Entry 6Y99 (X-ray diffraction, 2.98 A resolution); this record covers chain A.

== Chain A ==
Name: Stimulator of interferon genes protein
Organism: Homo sapiens
UniProt: Q86WV6 (STING_HUMAN); residue numbers follow UniProt; this construct covers 140-343
Sequence (204 residues; row label = number of the first residue in the row):
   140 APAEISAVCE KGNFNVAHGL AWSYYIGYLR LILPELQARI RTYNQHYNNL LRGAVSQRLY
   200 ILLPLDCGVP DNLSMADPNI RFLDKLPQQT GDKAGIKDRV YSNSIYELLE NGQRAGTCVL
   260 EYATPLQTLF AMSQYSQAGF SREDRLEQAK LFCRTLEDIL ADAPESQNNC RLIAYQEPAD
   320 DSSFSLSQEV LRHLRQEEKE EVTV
Unresolved in the structure: 140-152, 188-192, 318-322, 340-343
Construct notes: conflict Lys232 (His in Q86WV6)
Residues lining bound ligands: cGAMP (1SY): Ser162, Tyr163, Gly166, Tyr167, Ile235, Arg238, Tyr240, Ser241, Glu260, Thr263, Pro264, Thr267

== In short ==
Chain A binds cGAMP.
Chain A is Stimulator of interferon genes protein (Homo sapiens); the structure, hSTING mutant R232K in
complex with 2',3'-cGAMP, was determined by X-ray diffraction (same publication as 6Z0Z, 6Z15, 6YDB, 6YDZ and
6YEA).
